Entry 8FHY (X-ray diffraction, 2.53 A resolution); this record covers chains L and H of the 3 polymer chains in the assembly.

Chain L:
Name: WRAIR-5021 Fab Light chain
From: Macaca mulatta
Notes: antibody fragment or engineered binder
Amino-acid sequence (214 residues; numbered 1 to 214; the number before each row is that of its first residue):
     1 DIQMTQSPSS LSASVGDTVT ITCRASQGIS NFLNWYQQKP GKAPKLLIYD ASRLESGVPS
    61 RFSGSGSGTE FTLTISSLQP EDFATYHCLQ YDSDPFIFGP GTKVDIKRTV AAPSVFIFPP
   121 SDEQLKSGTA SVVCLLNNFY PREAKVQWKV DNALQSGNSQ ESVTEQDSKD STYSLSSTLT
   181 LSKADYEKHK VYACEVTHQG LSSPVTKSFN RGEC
Unresolved in the structure: 214
Disulfide bonds: Cys23-Cys88, Cys134-Cys194

Chain H:
Name: WRAIR-5021 Fab Heavy chain
From: Macaca mulatta
Notes: antibody fragment or engineered binder
Amino-acid sequence (220 residues; row label = number of the first residue in the row; a row labelled like 82A-82C holds insertion residues (82A, then the next letters in order)):
     1 QVQLQESGPG LVKPSETLSL TCAVSGYSIS SGYYW
   35A G
    36 WIRQPPGKGL EYIGYFS
   52A G
    53 TTGSTYYNPS LKSRVTISKD TSKNQFSLKL
82A-82C NSV
    83 TAADTAVYYC ARQPPRFDVW GPGVLVTVST ASTKGPSVFP LAPSSRSTSE STAALGCLVK
   143 DYFPEPVTVS WNSGSLTSGV HTFPAVLQSS GLYSLSSVVT VPSSSLGTQT YVCNVNHKPS
   203 NTKVDKRVEI KTC
Unresolved in the structure: 129-130, 214-215
Disulfide bonds: Cys22-Cys92, Cys139-Cys195

Interface between chain L and chain H:
Contacting residue pairs (61; chain L residue first):
  Asn34(L) - Pro97(H)  hydrogen bond (side chain-backbone)
  Asn34(L) - Arg98(H)
  Tyr36(L) - Arg98(H)
  Tyr36(L) - Phe99(H)  hydrogen bond (side chain-backbone)
  Gln38(L) - Gln39(H)  hydrogen bond
  Gln38(L) - Tyr91(H)  hydrogen bond
  Lys42(L) - Tyr91(H)
  Ala43(L) - Tyr91(H)  hydrophobic
  Ala43(L) - Trp102(H)  hydrophobic
  Ala43(L) - Gly103(H)
  Pro44(L) - Leu45(H)  hydrophobic
  Pro44(L) - Trp102(H)  hydrogen bond (backbone-side chain)
  Leu46(L) - Arg98(H)
  Leu46(L) - Phe99(H)
  Glu55(L) - Arg98(H)  salt bridge
  His87(L) - Leu45(H)
  Leu89(L) - Phe99(H)  hydrophobic
  Tyr91(L) - Pro97(H)
  Asp94(L) - Tyr47(H)
  Asp94(L) - Tyr59(H)
  Asp94(L) - Pro61(H)
  Phe96(L) - Tyr47(H)
  Phe98(L) - Leu45(H)
  Pro100(L) - Gly44(H)
  Phe116(L) - Ser131(H)
  Phe116(L) - Glu132(H)
  Phe116(L) - Ala136(H)  hydrophobic
  Phe118(L) - Leu123(H)  hydrophobic
  Phe118(L) - Ala124(H)
  Phe118(L) - Ala136(H)
  Ser121(L) - Phe121(H)
  Ser121(L) - Pro122(H)
  Glu123(L) - Pro122(H)
  Glu123(L) - Lys208(H)
  Gln124(L) - Phe121(H)
  Gln124(L) - Lys142(H)
  Ser131(L) - Leu140(H)
  Ser131(L) - Lys142(H)
  Val133(L) - Leu123(H)  hydrophobic
  Leu135(L) - Ala136(H)  hydrophobic
  Leu135(L) - Phe165(H)  hydrophobic
  Leu135(L) - Val180(H)  hydrophobic
  Asn137(L) - His163(H)
  Asn137(L) - Thr182(H)  hydrogen bond
  Asn138(L) - His163(H)
  Gln160(L) - Val168(H)
  Gln160(L) - Leu169(H)  hydrogen bond (side chain-backbone)
  Gln160(L) - Gln170(H)
  Glu161(L) - Val168(H)
  Ser162(L) - Phe165(H)
  Ser162(L) - Pro166(H)  hydrogen bond (side chain-backbone)
  Ser162(L) - Val168(H)
  Val163(L) - Pro166(H)
  Thr164(L) - Phe165(H)
  Asp167(L) - His163(H)
  Ser174(L) - His163(H)  hydrogen bond
  Ser174(L) - Phe165(H)
  Leu175(L) - Phe165(H)
  Ser176(L) - Phe165(H)
  Ser176(L) - Ser178(H)  hydrogen bond
  Thr180(L) - Lys142(H)
Interface residues without a listed pair, chain L (41 interface residues in all): Tyr49, Pro95, Gly99, Asp122, Ser127, Thr129
Interface residues without a listed pair, chain H (41 interface residues in all): Ile37, Glu46, Tyr50, Asn60, Pro96, Asp100, Thr134, Leu137, Thr164, Lys213

Summary:
Chain L and chain H each contribute 41 residues to their interface; the contacts include 10 hydrogen bonds and
1 salt bridge. Among the polar pairs are Glu55(L)-Arg98(H), Asn34(L)-Pro97(H) and Tyr36(L)-Phe99(H).
Here chain L is WRAIR-5021 Fab Light chain and chain H is WRAIR-5021 Fab Heavy chain, both from Macaca
mulatta. Entry 8FHY (Crystal structure of the SARS-CoV-2 receptor binding domain in complex with neutralizing
antibody WRAIR-5021) was determined by X-ray diffraction, deposited together with 8FI9.
